Entry 7VP1 (X-ray diffraction, 2.90 A resolution); this record covers chains A and D of the 4 polymer chains in the assembly.

== Chain A ==
Molecule: Transcription factor TCP10
From: Arabidopsis thaliana
Reference sequence: O82277 (TCP10_ARATH); numbering as in UniProt (aligned over 1-87)
Amino-acid sequence (107 residues; each row starts with the number of its first residue; numbers below 1 keep their minus sign (Mse-19 is residue -19)):
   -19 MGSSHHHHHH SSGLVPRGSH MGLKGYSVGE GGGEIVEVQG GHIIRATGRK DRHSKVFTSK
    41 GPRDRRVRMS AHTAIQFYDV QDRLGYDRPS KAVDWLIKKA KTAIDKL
Not modelled in the structure: -19 to 20, 28, 87
Modified positions: Mse-19 (selenomethionine); Mse1 (selenomethionine); Mse49 (selenomethionine)
Sequence notes: initiating methionine (-19); expression tag (-18 to 0); engineered mutation Mse49 (Leu in O82277)
From the paper describing this entry:
  - conformationally variable residues (order/disorder transition): Asp31, Arg32, His33
  - binding site for the 12-nt DNA strand (chain D): His33

== Chain D ==
Molecule: 12-nt DNA strand
Sequence (12 nucleotides; row label = number of the first residue in the row):
     1 TGGGGGACCA CA

== How chain A and chain D interact ==
Pairs across the interface (18):
  Arg29(A) - DA7(D)  phosphate contact
  Lys30(A) - DA7(D)  phosphate contact
  Lys30(A) - DC8(D)  phosphate contact
  Asp31(A) - DA7(D)  base contact
  Asp31(A) - DC8(D)  hydrogen bond to the base
  Arg32(A) - DA10(D)  base contact
  His33(A) - DC8(D)  base contact
  Asp44(A) - DG5(D)  phosphate contact
  Arg46(A) - DG5(D)  base contact
  Arg46(A) - DG6(D)  hydrogen bond to the base
  Arg46(A) - DA7(D)  base contact
  Val47(A) - DG4(D)  phosphate contact
  Arg48(A) - DG3(D)  sugar contact
  Arg48(A) - DG4(D)  hydrogen bond to the base
  Mse49(A) - DG3(D)  phosphate contact
  Ser50(A) - DG2(D)  phosphate contact
  Ser50(A) - DG3(D)  hydrogen bond to the phosphate
  Ala51(A) - DG2(D)  hydrogen bond to the phosphate
Interface residues without a listed pair, chain A (13 interface residues in all): Lys35

== Overview ==
Chain A and chain D form an interface of 13 and 8 residues respectively, with 5 hydrogen bonds. Polar contacts
include Asp31(A)-DC8(D), Arg46(A)-DG6(D) and Arg48(A)-DG4(D). The paper reports a binding site for the 12-nt
DNA strand (chain D) at His33(A); conformational variability at Asp31(A), Arg32(A) and His33(A).
Here chain A is Transcription factor TCP10 (Arabidopsis thaliana) and chain D is a 12-nt DNA strand. Entry
7VP1 (Structure of a transcription factor and DNA complex) was determined by X-ray diffraction (same
publication as 7VP2, 7VP4, 7VP5 and 7VP7).
